PDB entry 4LNF | X-ray diffraction, 2.95 A resolution | chains E and K of the 12 polymer chains in the assembly

Chain E (and K):
Protein: Glutamine synthetase
From: Bacillus subtilis
Notes: EC 6.3.1.2; chain K of this document is another copy of the same molecule, construct and numbering; everything in this record applies to it too
UniProt: P12425 (GLNA_BACSU); residues 2-444 here = UniProt positions 2-444
Sequence (443 residues; numbered 2 to 444; the number before each row is that of its first residue):
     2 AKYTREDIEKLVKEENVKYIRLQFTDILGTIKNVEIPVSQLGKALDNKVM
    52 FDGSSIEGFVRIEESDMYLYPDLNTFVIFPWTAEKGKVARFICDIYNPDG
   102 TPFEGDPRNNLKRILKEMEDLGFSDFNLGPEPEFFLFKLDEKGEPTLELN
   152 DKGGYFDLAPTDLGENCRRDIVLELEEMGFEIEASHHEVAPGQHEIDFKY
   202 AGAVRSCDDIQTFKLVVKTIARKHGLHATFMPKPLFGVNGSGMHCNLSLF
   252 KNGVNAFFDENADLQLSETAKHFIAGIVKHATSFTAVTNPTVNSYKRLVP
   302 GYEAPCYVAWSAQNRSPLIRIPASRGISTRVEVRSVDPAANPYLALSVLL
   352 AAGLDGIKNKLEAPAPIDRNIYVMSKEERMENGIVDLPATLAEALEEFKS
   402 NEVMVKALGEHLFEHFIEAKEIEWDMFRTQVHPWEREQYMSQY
Ion coordination: Mg2+ site 1 near Glu58 (its only coordinating residue here); Mg2+ site 2: Glu132, Glu333; Mg2+ site 3: Glu134, Glu189, Glu196 (together with glutamine)
Ligand contacts: glutamine (GLN): Glu134, Tyr156, Glu189, Val190, Gln194, Glu196, Asn240, Gly241, Ser242, Gly243, His245, Arg298, Tyr303, Glu304, Arg335
Reported in the primary citation:
  - binding site for glutamine: Arg62, Glu304
  - mutagenesis - R62A: unchanged catalytic activity on ammonium
  - mutagenesis - E304A: decreased binding to ammonium
  - mutagenesis - R62A: abolished signaling
  - mutagenesis - R62A: unchanged binding to ammonium
  - catalytic residues: Asp53, Glu304, Arg316 (proposed by the authors, not directly observed)
  - mutagenesis - E304A/A305G: abolished catalytic activity

Interface between chain E and chain K:
Residue-residue contacts - 80 pairs, chain E then chain K:
  Thr147(E) with Met441(K)
  Leu148(E) with Arg437(K); Met441(K), hydrophobic
  Lys219(E) with Tyr444(K), hydrogen bond (side chain-backbone)
  His228(E) with Met441(K), hydrogen bond (side chain-backbone); Ser442(K)
  Thr230(E) with Met441(K), hydrogen bond (side chain-backbone); Tyr444(K), hydrogen bond (side chain-backbone)
  Phe231(E) with Tyr444(K), hydrogen bond (backbone-backbone)
  Met232(E) with Glu436(K); Arg437(K); Tyr440(K); Met441(K), hydrophobic; Tyr444(K)
  Lys234(E) with Val432(K)
  Pro235(E) with Val432(K); Arg437(K), hydrogen bond (backbone-side chain)
  Phe237(E) with Thr430(K); Gln431(K); Val432(K)
  Thr292(E) with Tyr440(K); Tyr444(K)
  Val293(E) with Tyr440(K), hydrogen bond (backbone-side chain)
  Asn294(E) with Glu436(K), hydrogen bond; Tyr440(K)
  Lys297(E) with Arg429(K); Gln431(K), hydrogen bond (side chain-backbone); His433(K); Glu436(K), salt bridge
  Leu299(E) with Arg429(K)
  Val300(E) with Arg429(K); Thr430(K)
  Ala340(E) with Tyr444(K)
  Glu424(E) with Tyr440(K), hydrogen bond
  Met427(E) with Gln439(K)
  Phe428(E) with Trp435(K), hydrophobic; Glu436(K)
  Arg429(E) with Lys297(K); Val300(K)
  Thr430(E) with Phe237(K); Val300(K)
  Gln431(E) with Phe237(K); Lys297(K), hydrogen bond (backbone-side chain); Trp435(K)
  Val432(E) with Lys234(K); Pro235(K); Phe237(K); Asn294(K)
  His433(E) with Lys297(K); Phe428(K); His433(K)
  Trp435(E) with Glu424(K); Met427(K), hydrophobic; Phe428(K), hydrophobic; Gln431(K); His433(K)
  Glu436(E) with Met232(K); Asn294(K), hydrogen bond; Lys297(K), salt bridge; Phe428(K)
  Arg437(E) with Leu148(K); Met232(K); Pro235(K), hydrogen bond (side chain-backbone)
  Tyr440(E) with Thr292(K); Val293(K), hydrogen bond (side chain-backbone); Asn294(K); Glu424(K), hydrogen bond
  Met441(E) with Phe138(K), hydrophobic; Thr147(K); Leu148(K), hydrophobic; His228(K), hydrogen bond (backbone-side chain); Thr230(K), hydrogen bond (backbone-side chain); Met232(K)
  Ser442(E) with Lys219(K); His228(K)
  Gln443(E) with Lys219(K)
  Tyr444(E) with Lys219(K); Thr230(K), hydrogen bond (backbone-side chain); Phe231(K), hydrogen bond (backbone-backbone); Ala340(K)
Also at the interface, not in a pair above, chain E (43 interface residues in all): Leu29, Thr31, Phe138, Pro146, Ala229, Leu236, Pro301, Ala390, Lys421, Pro434
Also at the interface, not in a pair above, chain K (42 interface residues in all): Leu29, Thr31, Leu236, Leu299, Pro301, Ala390, Lys421, Pro434, Gln443

Overview:
43 residues of chain E and 42 residues of chain K are in contact, with 19 hydrogen bonds and 2 salt bridges.
Polar contacts include Lys297(E)-Glu436(K), Lys219(E)-Tyr444(K) and His228(E)-Met441(K). Chain E binds
glutamine. From the paper: catalytic residues Asp53(E), Glu304(E) and Arg316(E); E304A of chain E reduces
binding to ammonium; 3 substitutions were tested in all.
Chain E and chain K are both Glutamine synthetase (Bacillus subtilis); the structure, B. subtilis glutamine
synthetase structures reveal large active site conformational changes and basis for isoenzyme specific ...,
was determined by X-ray diffraction together with 4LNN, 4LNO, 4LNI and 4LNK from the same study.
